Entry 9G0P (electron microscopy, 3.00 A resolution); this record covers chains d and e of the 12 polymer chains in the assembly.

[Chain d (and e)]
Name: Tubulin alpha chain
Organism: Xenopus laevis
Notes: chain e of this document is another copy of the same molecule, construct and numbering; everything in this record applies to it too
Reference sequence: A0A8J0UQF0 (A0A8J0UQF0_XENLA); numbering as in UniProt (aligned over 1-449)
Chain sequence (449 residues; each row starts with the number of its first residue):
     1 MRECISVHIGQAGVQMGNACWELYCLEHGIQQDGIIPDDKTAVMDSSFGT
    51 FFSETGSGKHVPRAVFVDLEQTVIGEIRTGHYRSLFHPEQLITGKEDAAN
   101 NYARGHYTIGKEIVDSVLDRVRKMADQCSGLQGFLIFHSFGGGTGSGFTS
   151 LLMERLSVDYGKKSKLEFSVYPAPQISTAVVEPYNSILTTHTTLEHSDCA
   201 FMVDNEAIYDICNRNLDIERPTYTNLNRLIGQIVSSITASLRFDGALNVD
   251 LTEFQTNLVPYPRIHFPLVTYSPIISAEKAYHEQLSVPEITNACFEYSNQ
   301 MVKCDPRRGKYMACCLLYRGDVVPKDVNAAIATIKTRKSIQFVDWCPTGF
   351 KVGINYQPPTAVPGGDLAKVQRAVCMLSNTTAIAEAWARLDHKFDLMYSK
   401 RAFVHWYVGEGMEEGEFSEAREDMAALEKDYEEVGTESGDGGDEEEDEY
Not modelled in the structure: 39-44, 439-449
Bound ions: Mg2+: Glu70 (together with GTP)
Small-molecule neighbours: GTP: Gly10, Gln11, Ala12, Gln15, Met16, Glu70, Asp97, Ala98, Ala99, Asn100, Ser139, Gly141, Gly142, Gly143, Thr144, Gly145, Val170, Thr178, Glu182, Asn205, Tyr223, Leu226, Asn227, Ile230

[Interface between chain d and chain e]
Contacting residue pairs (13):
  Thr55(d) - Tyr281(e)
  Lys59(d) - Tyr281(e)
  Val61(d) - His282(e)
  Ser84(d) - His282(e)  hydrogen bond (backbone-side chain)
  Leu85(d) - His282(e)
  Phe86(d) - His282(e)  hydrogen bond (backbone-side chain)
  His87(d) - His282(e)
  His87(d) - Glu283(e)  salt bridge
  Pro88(d) - Glu278(e)
  Pro88(d) - Lys279(e)
  Arg120(d) - Glu283(e)  salt bridge
  Arg122(d) - Glu296(e)  salt bridge
  Gln127(d) - Gln284(e)  hydrogen bond
Other interface residues (no listed pair), chain d (12 interface residues in all): Glu89

[Summary]
Chain d and chain e form an interface of 12 and 7 residues respectively, with 3 hydrogen bonds and 3 salt
bridges. Polar pairs include His87(d)-Glu283(e), Arg120(d)-Glu283(e) and Arg122(d)-Glu296(e). Ligands of chain
d: GTP.
Chain d and chain e are both Tubulin alpha chain (Xenopus laevis); the structure, Xenopus laevis undecorated
microtubule - 14 protofilament, 3-start helix, was determined by electron microscopy (same publication as
9FVJ, 9G0O, 9G0Q, 9G0R, 9G0S and 9G0T).
